Entry 3FZT (X-ray diffraction, 1.95 A resolution); this record covers chain A.

Chain A:
Protein: Protein tyrosine kinase 2 beta
From: Homo sapiens
Notes: EC 2.7.10.2; fragment: Protein kinase domain
Reference sequence: Q14289 (FAK2_HUMAN); residue numbers follow UniProt; this construct covers 416-692
Sequence (277 residues; row label = number of the first residue in the row):
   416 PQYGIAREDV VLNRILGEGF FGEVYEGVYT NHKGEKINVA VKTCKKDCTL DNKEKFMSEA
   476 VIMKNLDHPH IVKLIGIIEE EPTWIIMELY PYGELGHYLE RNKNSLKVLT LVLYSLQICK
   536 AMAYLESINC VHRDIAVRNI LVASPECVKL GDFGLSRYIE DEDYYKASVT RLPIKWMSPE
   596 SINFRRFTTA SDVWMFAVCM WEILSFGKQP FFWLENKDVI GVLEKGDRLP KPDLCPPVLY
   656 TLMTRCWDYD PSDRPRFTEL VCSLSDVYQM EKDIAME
Not modelled in the structure: 416-419, 573-575, 578-586, 691-692
Residues lining bound ligands: PF-4618433 (4JZ; 1-[5-tert-butyl-2-(4-methylphenyl)-1,2-dihydro-3H-pyrazol-3-ylidene]-3-{3-[(pyridin-3-yloxy)methyl]-1H-pyrazol-5-yl}urea): Leu-431, Ala-455, Lys-457, Lys-470, Ser-473, Glu-474, Ile-477, Met-478, Leu-481, Ile-486, Val-487, Met-502, Glu-503, Leu-504, Tyr-505, Gly-508, Leu-540, His-547, Leu-556, Leu-565, Gly-566, Asp-567, Phe-568, Arg-572, Asp-576
Swiss-Prot annotation at these positions:
  - active site: Asp-549 (Proton acceptor)
  - binding site (ATP): Leu-431 to Val-439, Lys-457, Glu-503 to Glu-509
  - modified residue (Phosphotyrosine): Tyr-579, Tyr-580
  - mutagenesis: Lys-457 (K457A: Abolishes kinase activity)
From the paper describing this entry:
  - binding site for PF-4618433: Lys-457, Tyr-505, Arg-572, Asp-576
  - conformationally variable residues (order/disorder transition, side-chain flip): Leu-504, Leu-570 to Arg-572

In short:
Bound to chain A: PF-4618433. From UniProt: active-site residue Asp-549, 17 ATP-binding residues and one
mutagenesis site. From the paper: a binding site for PF-4618433 at Lys-457, Tyr-505 and Arg-572 among others;
conformational variability at Leu-504 and Leu-570.
Chain A is Protein tyrosine kinase 2 beta (Homo sapiens); the structure, Crystal structure of PYK2 complexed
with PF-4618433, was determined by X-ray diffraction (same publication as 3FZO, 3FZP, 3FZR and 3FZS).
